Entry 6A8G (X-ray diffraction, 2.53 A resolution); this record covers chains P and A.

# Chain P
Molecule: muPAin-1-IG
Amino-acid sequence (12 residues; each row starts with the number of its first residue; numbering starts at 0):
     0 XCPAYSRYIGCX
Modified residues: ACE (acetyl group) at position 0; NH2 (amino group) at position 11
Disulfides: Cys1-Cys10

# Chain A
Molecule: Urokinase-type plasminogen activator chain B
Organism: Mus musculus
Notes: EC 3.4.21.73
Reference sequence: P06869 (UROK_MOUSE); the construct lacks a stretch of the UniProt sequence and is renumbered around it, so the offset changes along the chain: 16-37 = UniProt 180-201; 38-60 = UniProt 207-229; 63-97 = UniProt 236-270; 98-110 = UniProt 273-285; 5 more segments
Amino-acid sequence (247 residues; numbered 16 to 243 plus 20 insertion-coded residues; 1 number in that range is skipped by the numbering (no residue carries it; nothing is unmodelled there); the number before each row is that of its first residue; a row labelled like 37A-37E holds insertion residues (37A, then the next letters in order)):
    16 IVGGEFTEVENQPWFAAIYQKN
37A-37E KGGSP
    38 PSFKCGGSLISPCWVASAAHCFI
60A-60C QLP
    61 KK
   62A E
    63 NYVVYLGQSKESSYNPGEMKFEVEQLILHEYYRED
97A-97B SL
    98 AYHNDIALLKIRT
110A-110D STGQ
   111 CAQPSRSIQTIALPPRFTDAPFGSDCEITGFGKESESDYLYPKNLKMSVV
   161 KLVSHEQCMQ
170A-170B PH
   171 YYGSEINYKMLCAAD
185A-185B PE
   186 WKTDSCKGDSGGPLICNIEGRPTLSGIVSWGRG
   220 CAEK
  223A N
   224 KPGVYTRVSHFLDWIQSHIG
Not modelled in the structure: 37B-37C
Sequence notes: engineered mutation Ala122 (Cys301 in P06869)
Curated features (UniProtKB/Swiss-Prot):
  - active site (Charge relay system): His57, Asp102, Ser195
Disulfides: Cys42-Cys58, Cys50-Cys111, Cys136-Cys201, Cys168-Cys182, Cys191-Cys220

# Chain P / chain A interface
Residue-residue contacts - 37 pairs, chain P then chain A:
  ACE_0(P) - Glu96(A)
  ACE_0(P) - Tyr99(A)
  Cys1(P) - Glu96(A)
  Pro2(P) - Ser97A(A)
  Pro2(P) - Leu97B(A)
  Pro2(P) - Ala98(A)
  Pro2(P) - Tyr99(A)
  Ala3(P) - Ser97A(A)
  Tyr4(P) - Leu97B(A)  hydrogen bond (backbone-backbone)
  Tyr4(P) - Tyr172(A)  hydrophobic
  Tyr4(P) - Trp215(A)
  Tyr4(P) - Gly216(A)  hydrogen bond (backbone-backbone)
  Tyr4(P) - Arg217(A)
  Ser5(P) - Tyr99(A)  hydrogen bond
  Arg6(P) - Asp189(A)  salt bridge
  Arg6(P) - Ser190(A)  hydrogen bond (side chain-backbone)
  Arg6(P) - Cys191(A)
  Arg6(P) - Lys192(A)
  Arg6(P) - Gly193(A)  hydrogen bond (backbone-backbone)
  Arg6(P) - Ser195(A)
  Arg6(P) - Trp215(A)
  Arg6(P) - Gly216(A)
  Arg6(P) - Gly218(A)  hydrogen bond (side chain-backbone)
  Arg6(P) - Cys220(A)
  Arg6(P) - Gly226(A)
  Tyr7(P) - Lys41(A)
  Tyr7(P) - His57(A)
  Tyr7(P) - Cys58(A)  hydrogen bond (side chain-backbone)
  Tyr7(P) - Gln60A(A)
  Tyr7(P) - Lys192(A)
  Tyr7(P) - Ser195(A)
  Ile8(P) - Phe40(A)
  Ile8(P) - Lys41(A)
  Ile8(P) - Tyr151(A)
  Gly9(P) - Gln60A(A)
  Cys10(P) - Tyr99(A)
  Cys10(P) - Lys192(A)  hydrogen bond (backbone-side chain)
Other interface residues (no listed pair), chain P (12 interface residues in all): NH2_11
Other interface residues (no listed pair), chain A (29 interface residues in all): Asp97, Asp194, Ser214, Lys224, Pro225

# Overview
12 residues of chain P and 29 residues of chain A are in contact, with 8 hydrogen bonds and 1 salt bridge.
Polar contacts include Arg6(P)-Asp189(A), Ser5(P)-Tyr99(A) and Arg6(P)-Ser190(A). From UniProt: 3 active-site
residues on chain A.
Here chain P is muPAin-1-IG and chain A is Urokinase-type plasminogen activator chain B (Mus musculus). Entry
6A8G (The crystal structure of muPAin-1-IG in complex with muPA-SPD at pH8.5) was determined by X-ray
diffraction together with 6A8N from the same study.
